PDB entry 5YAQ | X-ray diffraction, 1.99 A resolution | chains B and C of the 4 polymer chains in the assembly

# Chain B (and C)
Protein: Scyllo-inositol dehydrogenase with L-glucose dehydrogenase activity
From: Paracoccus laeviglucosivorans Nakamura 2015
Notes: chain C of this document is another copy of the same molecule, construct and numbering; everything in this record applies to it too
UniProtKB: K7ZP76 (K7ZP76_9RHOB); residue numbers follow UniProt; this construct covers 1-372
Sequence (380 residues; numbered 1 to 380; the number before each row is that of its first residue):
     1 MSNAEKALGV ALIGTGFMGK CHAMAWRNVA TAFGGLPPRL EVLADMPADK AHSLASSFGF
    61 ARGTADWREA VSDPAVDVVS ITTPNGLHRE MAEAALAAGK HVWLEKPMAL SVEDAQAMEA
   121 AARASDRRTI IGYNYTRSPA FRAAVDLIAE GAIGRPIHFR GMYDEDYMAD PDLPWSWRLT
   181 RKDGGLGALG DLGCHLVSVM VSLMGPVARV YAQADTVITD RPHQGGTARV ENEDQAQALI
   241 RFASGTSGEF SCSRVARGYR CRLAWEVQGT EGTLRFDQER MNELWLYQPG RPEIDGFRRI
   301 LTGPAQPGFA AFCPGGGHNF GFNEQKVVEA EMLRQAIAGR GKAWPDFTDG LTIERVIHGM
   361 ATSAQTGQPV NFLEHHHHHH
Not modelled in the structure: 1-6, 373-380
Construct notes: engineered mutation Ser-72 (Asn in K7ZP76); expression tag (373-380)
Ligand contacts:
  - Inosose (ISE; (2R,3S,4s,5R,6S)-2,3,4,5,6-pentahydroxycyclohexanone): Phe-17, Lys-106, Tyr-135, Tyr-163, Glu-165, Tyr-167, Arg-178, Asp-191, Leu-192, His-195, Cys-261
  - NAD (nicotinamide-adenine-dinucleotide): Ile-13, Gly-14, Thr-15, Gly-16, Phe-17, Met-18, Gly-19, Ala-44, Asp-45, Met-46, Lys-50, Trp-67, Thr-82, Thr-83, Pro-84, Asn-85, Leu-87, His-88, Met-91, Glu-105, Lys-106, Pro-107, Gly-132, Asn-134, Tyr-135, Trp-177, Arg-178, Asp-191, His-195, Phe-322, Lys-326
What the authors report for this chain:
  - binding site for Inosose: Lys-106, Tyr-135, Tyr-163, Glu-165, Arg-178, Asp-191, His-195, His-318
  - binding site for NAD: Arg-178
  - mutagenesis - R178A (10-fold), H318A: decreased catalytic activity on scyllo-inositol
  - mutagenesis - K106A, D191A, H195A: abolished catalytic activity
  - mutagenesis - R178A (approximately 5-fold): increased catalytic activity on L-glucose
  - mutagenesis - H318A: abolished catalytic activity on L-glucose

# How chain B and chain C interact
Pairs across the interface (33):
  Leu-147(B) / Glu-293(C)
  Leu-147(B) / Ile-294(C)  hydrophobic
  Glu-150(B) / Glu-293(C)
  Trp-285(B) / Trp-285(C)  hydrophobic
  Leu-286(B) / Ile-294(C)  hydrophobic
  Gln-288(B) / Ile-294(C)
  Pro-292(B) / Ala-305(C)
  Glu-293(B) / Leu-147(C)
  Glu-293(B) / Glu-150(C)
  Glu-293(B) / Ile-300(C)
  Ile-294(B) / Leu-147(C)  hydrophobic
  Ile-294(B) / Leu-286(C)  hydrophobic
  Ile-294(B) / Gln-288(C)
  Ile-294(B) / Arg-298(C)  hydrogen bond (backbone-side chain)
  Ile-294(B) / Ile-300(C)  hydrophobic
  Asp-295(B) / Arg-299(C)
  Asp-295(B) / Ile-300(C)
  Gly-296(B) / Arg-298(C)
  Gly-296(B) / Arg-299(C)
  Phe-297(B) / Phe-297(C)
  Phe-297(B) / Arg-298(C)
  Phe-297(B) / Arg-299(C)  hydrogen bond (backbone-backbone)
  Arg-298(B) / Ile-294(C)  hydrogen bond (side chain-backbone)
  Arg-298(B) / Gly-296(C)
  Arg-298(B) / Phe-297(C)
  Arg-298(B) / Arg-298(C)
  Arg-299(B) / Asp-295(C)
  Arg-299(B) / Gly-296(C)
  Arg-299(B) / Phe-297(C)  hydrogen bond (backbone-backbone)
  Ile-300(B) / Glu-293(C)
  Ile-300(B) / Ile-294(C)
  Ile-300(B) / Asp-295(C)
  Ala-305(B) / Pro-292(C)
Interface residues without a listed pair, chain B (17 interface residues in all): Arg-291, Leu-301
Interface residues without a listed pair, chain C (18 interface residues in all): Asp-146, Arg-291, Leu-301

# Overview
17 residues of chain B and 18 residues of chain C are in contact, with 4 hydrogen bonds. Polar pairs include
Ile-294(B)/Arg-298(C) and Phe-297(B)/Arg-299(C). The paper reports a binding site for Inosose at Lys-106(B),
Tyr-135(B) and Tyr-163(B) among others; K106A, D191A and H195A of chain B abolish catalytic activity; 5
substitutions were tested in all.
Both chains are Scyllo-inositol dehydrogenase with L-glucose dehydrogenase activity (Paracoccus
laeviglucosivorans Nakamura 2015). Entry 5YAQ (Crystal structure of scyllo-inositol dehydrogenase with
L-glucose dehydrogenase activity complexed with scyllo-inosose) was determined by X-ray diffraction together
with 5YA8, 5YAB and 5YAP from the same study.
